PDB entry 7DST | electron microscopy, 3.10 A resolution | chains A and D of the 5 polymer chains in the assembly

[Chain A]
Molecule: VP1 of O type FMDV capsid
From: Foot-and-mouth disease virus
Chain sequence (208 residues; row label = number of the first residue in the row):
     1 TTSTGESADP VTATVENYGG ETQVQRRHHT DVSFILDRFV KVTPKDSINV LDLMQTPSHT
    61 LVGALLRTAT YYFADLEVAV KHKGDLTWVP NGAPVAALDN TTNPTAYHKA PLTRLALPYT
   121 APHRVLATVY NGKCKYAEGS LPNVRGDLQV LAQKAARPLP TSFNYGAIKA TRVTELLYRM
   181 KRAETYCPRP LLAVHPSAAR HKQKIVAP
Unresolved in the structure: 133-156

[Chain D]
Molecule: VP4 of O type FMDV capsid
From: Foot-and-mouth disease virus
Chain sequence (75 residues; row label = number of the first residue in the row):
    11 SQNQSGNTGS IINNYYMQQY QNSMDTQLGN NAISGGSNEG STDTTSTHTT NTQNNDWFSK
    71 LASSAFSGLF GALLA
Unresolved in the structure: 11-14, 40-64

[Chain A / chain D interface]
Contacting residue pairs (22; chain A residue first):
  Thr1(A) - Gly78(D)
  Thr2(A) - Phe80(D)
  Pro10(A) - Leu71(D)
  Pro10(A) - Ala75(D)
  Pro10(A) - Phe76(D)  hydrogen bond (backbone-backbone)
  Val11(A) - Phe76(D)
  Thr12(A) - Ala75(D)
  Thr12(A) - Phe76(D)  hydrogen bond (backbone-backbone)
  Thr12(A) - Ser77(D)  hydrogen bond (backbone-side chain)
  Asn17(A) - Leu79(D)
  Ser33(A) - Gly16(D)
  Asp37(A) - Asn17(D)  hydrogen bond (side chain-backbone)
  Asp75(A) - Asn32(D)  hydrogen bond
  Asp75(A) - Ser33(D)  hydrogen bond
  Ala116(A) - Gln31(D)
  Pro118(A) - Ser33(D)
  Arg179(A) - Asn17(D)
  Lys181(A) - Asn17(D)
  Arg182(A) - Asn32(D)
  Arg182(A) - Ser33(D)  hydrogen bond (side chain-backbone)
  Arg182(A) - Asp35(D)  salt bridge
  Pro188(A) - Phe68(D)
Interface residues without a listed pair, chain A (21 interface residues in all): Thr14, Asp31, Phe34, Phe73, Glu77, Tyr119
Interface residues without a listed pair, chain D (17 interface residues in all): Ser15, Thr18, Ser74

[In short]
Chain A and chain D form an interface of 21 and 17 residues respectively; the contacts include 7 hydrogen
bonds and 1 salt bridge. Polar pairs include Arg182(A)-Asp35(D), Thr12(A)-Ser77(D) and Asp37(A)-Asn17(D).
Chain A is VP1 of O type FMDV capsid and chain D is VP4 of O type FMDV capsid, both from Foot-and-mouth
disease virus; the structure, FMDV capsid in complex with M170 Nab, was determined by electron microscopy
together with 7DSS from the same study.
